Entry 8WRU (electron microscopy, 3.14 A resolution); this record covers chains A and C of the 4 polymer chains in the assembly.

# Chain A
Molecule: Cas12-2
Source organism: unclassified sequences
Chain sequence (908 residues; row label = number of the first residue in the row):
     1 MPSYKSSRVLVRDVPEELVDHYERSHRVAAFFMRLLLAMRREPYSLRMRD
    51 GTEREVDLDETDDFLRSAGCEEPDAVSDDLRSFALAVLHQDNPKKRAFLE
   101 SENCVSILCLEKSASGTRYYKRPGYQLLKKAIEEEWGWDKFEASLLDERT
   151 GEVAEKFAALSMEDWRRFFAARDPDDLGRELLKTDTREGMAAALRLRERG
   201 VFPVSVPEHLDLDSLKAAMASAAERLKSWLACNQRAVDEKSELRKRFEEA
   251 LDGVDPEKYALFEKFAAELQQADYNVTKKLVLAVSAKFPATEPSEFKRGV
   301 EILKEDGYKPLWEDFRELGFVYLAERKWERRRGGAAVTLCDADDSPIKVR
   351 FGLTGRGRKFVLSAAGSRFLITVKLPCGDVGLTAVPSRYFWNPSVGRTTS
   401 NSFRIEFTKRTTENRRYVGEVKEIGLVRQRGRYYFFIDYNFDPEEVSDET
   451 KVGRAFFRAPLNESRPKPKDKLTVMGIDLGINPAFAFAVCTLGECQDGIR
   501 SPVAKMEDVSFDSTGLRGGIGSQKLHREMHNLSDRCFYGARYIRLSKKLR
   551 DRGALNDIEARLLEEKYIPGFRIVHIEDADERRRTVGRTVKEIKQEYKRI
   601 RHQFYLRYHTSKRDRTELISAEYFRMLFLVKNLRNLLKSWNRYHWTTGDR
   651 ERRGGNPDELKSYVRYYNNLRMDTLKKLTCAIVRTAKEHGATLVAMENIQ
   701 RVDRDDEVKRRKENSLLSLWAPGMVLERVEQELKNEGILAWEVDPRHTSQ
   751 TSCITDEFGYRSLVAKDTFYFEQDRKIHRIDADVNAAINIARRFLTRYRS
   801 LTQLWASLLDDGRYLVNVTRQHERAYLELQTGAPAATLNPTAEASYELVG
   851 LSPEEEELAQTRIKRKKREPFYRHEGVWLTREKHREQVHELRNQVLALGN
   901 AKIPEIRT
Not modelled in the structure: 151-161, 274-314, 702-712, 854-867

# Chain C
Molecule: TS
Source organism: unclassified sequences
Sequence (44 nucleotides; numbered -33 to 10; the number before each row is that of its first residue; numbers below 1 keep their minus sign (DC-33 is residue -33)):
   -33 CAAGCCGTCTAGCGGTGAGGTTCTCTGATGGAAGCATATCGTAG
Not modelled in the structure: -33 to -18, 9-10

# Interface between chain A and chain C
Contacting residue pairs - 40 pairs, chain A then chain C:
  Tyr4(A) - DG0(C)  stacking on the base
  Tyr4(A) - DC1(C)  hydrogen bond to the phosphate
  Ser6(A) - DG0(C)  base contact
  His89(A) - DA-1(C)  phosphate contact
  Glu100(A) - DC1(C)  base contact
  Glu102(A) - DC1(C)  hydrogen bond to the base
  Tyr120(A) - DT5(C)  sugar contact
  Tyr120(A) - DC6(C)  sugar contact
  Lys121(A) - DT3(C)  hydrogen bond to the base
  Lys121(A) - DA4(C)  hydrogen bond to the sugar
  Lys130(A) - DT5(C)  salt bridge to the phosphate
  Glu224(A) - DA-2(C)  sugar contact
  Glu224(A) - DA-1(C)  sugar contact
  Lys227(A) - DA-2(C)  sugar contact
  Ser228(A) - DG-3(C)  hydrogen bond to the base
  Ser228(A) - DA-2(C)  sugar contact
  Ala231(A) - DG-3(C)  phosphate contact
  Cys232(A) - DG-4(C)  base contact
  Arg235(A) - DG-4(C)  sugar contact
  Asp273(A) - DG-14(C)  hydrogen bond to the base
  Arg350(A) - DG0(C)  sugar contact
  Thr354(A) - DC1(C)  base contact
  Thr354(A) - DA2(C)  hydrogen bond to the base
  Thr354(A) - DT3(C)  base contact
  Arg356(A) - DG0(C)  salt bridge to the phosphate
  Arg356(A) - DC1(C)  hydrogen bond to the base
  Lys422(A) - DC1(C)  hydrogen bond to the phosphate
  Lys422(A) - DA2(C)  salt bridge to the phosphate
  Glu423(A) - DG0(C)  sugar contact
  Glu423(A) - DC1(C)  base contact
  Asp438(A) - DG0(C)  hydrogen bond to the base
  Arg650(A) - DT-13(C)  sugar contact
  Arg650(A) - DT-12(C)  hydrogen bond to the sugar
  Glu651(A) - DC-11(C)  sugar contact
  Arg653(A) - DC-11(C)  salt bridge to the phosphate
  Arg653(A) - DT-10(C)  salt bridge to the phosphate
  Val664(A) - DT-8(C)  phosphate contact
  Asn668(A) - DT-8(C)  phosphate contact
  Arg671(A) - DG-7(C)  salt bridge to the phosphate
  Ala721(A) - DA-6(C)  phosphate contact
Also at the interface, not in a pair above, chain A (35 interface residues in all): Asn103, Leu127, Ser400, Asn401, Asn440, Arg652, Gly654
Also at the interface, not in a pair above, chain C (20 interface residues in all): DC-9

# Summary
The interface between chain A and chain C involves 35 residues on one side and 20 on the other, with 11
hydrogen bonds, 6 salt bridges and 1 aromatic stacking contact. Among the polar pairs are Glu102(A)-DC1(C),
Lys121(A)-DT3(C) and Ser228(A)-DG-3(C).
Chain A is Cas12-2 and chain C is TS, both from unclassified sequences; the structure, Cryo-EM structure of
Cas12-2/crRNA/Target DNA complex, was determined by electron microscopy.
